PDB entry 9BWS | electron microscopy, 2.39 A resolution | chains U and A

[Chain U (and A)]
Molecule: Potassium channel subfamily K member 13
From: Homo sapiens
Notes: chain A of this document is another copy of the same molecule, construct and numbering; everything in this record applies to it too
Reference sequence: Q9HB14 (KCNKD_HUMAN); residues 1-350 here = UniProt positions 1-350
Amino-acid sequence (350 residues; row label = number of the first residue in the row):
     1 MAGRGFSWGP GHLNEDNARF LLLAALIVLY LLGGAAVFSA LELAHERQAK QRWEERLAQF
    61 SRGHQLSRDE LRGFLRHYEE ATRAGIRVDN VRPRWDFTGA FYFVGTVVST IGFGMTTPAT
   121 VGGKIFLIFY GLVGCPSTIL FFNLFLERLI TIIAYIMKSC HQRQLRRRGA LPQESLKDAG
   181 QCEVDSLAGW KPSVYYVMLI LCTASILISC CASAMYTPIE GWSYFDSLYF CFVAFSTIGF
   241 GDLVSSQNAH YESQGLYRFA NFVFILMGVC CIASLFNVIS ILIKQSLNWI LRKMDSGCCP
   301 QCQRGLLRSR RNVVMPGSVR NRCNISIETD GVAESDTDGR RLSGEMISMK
Unresolved in the structure: 1-13, 163-187, 296-350
Differences from the reference sequence: engineered mutation Gln-59 (Asn in Q9HB14), Gln-65 (Asn in Q9HB14), Pro-136 (Ser in Q9HB14), Ala-273 (Tyr in Q9HB14)
Ion coordination: K+ site 1: Thr-110, Thr-237 (shared with Thr-110(A), Thr-237(A) of chain A); K+ site 2: Thr-110, Ile-111, Thr-237, Ile-238 (shared with Thr-110(A), Ile-111(A), Thr-237(A), Ile-238(A) of chain A); K+ site 3: Ile-111, Gly-112, Ile-238, Gly-239 (shared with Ile-111(A), Gly-112(A), Ile-238(A), Gly-239(A) of chain A); K+ site 4: Gly-112, Phe-113, Gly-239, Phe-240 (shared with Gly-112(A), Phe-113(A), Gly-239(A), Phe-240(A) of chain A)
Ligand contacts:
  - linoleic acid (EIC), molecule 1: Ala-24, Ile-27, Val-28
  - linoleic acid (EIC), molecule 2: Arg-92, Tyr-102, Gly-105, Thr-106, Val-108, Ser-109, Thr-138, Phe-141, Ser-246, Arg-258, Asn-261, Phe-262, Ile-265, Leu-266

[How chain U and chain A interact]
Pairs across the interface - 161 pairs, chain U then chain A:
  Asp-16(U) / Glu-147(A)
  Asp-16(U) / Arg-148(A)  salt bridge
  Asn-17(U) / Arg-148(A)  hydrogen bond
  Phe-20(U) / Phe-141(A)  hydrophobic
  Phe-20(U) / Leu-144(A)  hydrophobic
  Phe-20(U) / Phe-145(A)
  Leu-23(U) / Phe-141(A)  hydrophobic
  Leu-23(U) / Leu-144(A)  hydrophobic
  Tyr-30(U) / Tyr-130(A)  hydrogen bond (backbone-side chain)
  Tyr-30(U) / Val-133(A)
  Leu-31(U) / Phe-101(A)  hydrophobic
  Leu-31(U) / Val-104(A)  hydrophobic
  Leu-31(U) / Tyr-130(A)
  Leu-32(U) / Phe-101(A)  hydrophobic
  Gly-34(U) / Tyr-130(A)
  Ala-35(U) / Ala-100(A)
  Ala-35(U) / Phe-101(A)
  Ala-36(U) / Phe-97(A)
  Val-37(U) / Phe-126(A)  hydrophobic
  Phe-38(U) / Phe-103(A)  hydrophobic
  Phe-38(U) / Val-104(A)  hydrophobic
  Phe-38(U) / Phe-126(A)  hydrophobic
  Ser-39(U) / Trp-95(A)
  Glu-42(U) / Trp-95(A)
  Glu-42(U) / Pro-118(A)
  Glu-42(U) / Ala-119(A)
  Glu-42(U) / Thr-120(A)
  Leu-43(U) / Arg-94(A)
  Leu-43(U) / Trp-95(A)
  His-45(U) / Ala-119(A)
  His-45(U) / Thr-120(A)
  Glu-46(U) / Arg-94(A)  hydrogen bond (side chain-backbone)
  Glu-46(U) / Trp-95(A)
  Ala-49(U) / Ala-84(A)  hydrophobic
  Lys-50(U) / Ala-84(A)
  Lys-50(U) / Ile-86(A)
  Trp-53(U) / Tyr-78(A)  hydrophobic
  Trp-53(U) / Ala-81(A)  hydrophobic
  Trp-53(U) / Ile-86(A)
  Arg-56(U) / His-77(A)
  Arg-56(U) / Glu-80(A)  salt bridge
  Phe-60(U) / Phe-74(A)  hydrophobic
  His-64(U) / Glu-70(A)  salt bridge
  Leu-66(U) / His-64(A)
  Glu-70(U) / His-64(A)  salt bridge
  Arg-72(U) / Val-88(A)  hydrogen bond (side chain-backbone)
  Phe-74(U) / Phe-60(A)  hydrophobic
  Leu-75(U) / Tyr-78(A)  hydrophobic
  Leu-75(U) / Val-88(A)  hydrophobic
  Arg-76(U) / Asp-89(A)  salt bridge
  His-77(U) / Arg-56(A)
  Tyr-78(U) / Trp-53(A)  hydrophobic
  Tyr-78(U) / Leu-75(A)  hydrophobic
  Tyr-78(U) / Tyr-78(A)  hydrophobic
  Tyr-78(U) / Glu-79(A)  hydrogen bond
  Glu-79(U) / Tyr-78(A)  hydrogen bond
  Glu-79(U) / Arg-87(A)
  Glu-79(U) / Val-88(A)
  Glu-80(U) / Arg-56(A)  salt bridge
  Ala-81(U) / Trp-53(A)  hydrophobic
  Ala-84(U) / Ala-49(A)  hydrophobic
  Ile-86(U) / Trp-53(A)
  Val-88(U) / Arg-72(A)  hydrogen bond (backbone-side chain)
  Val-88(U) / Glu-79(A)
  Asp-89(U) / Arg-76(A)  salt bridge
  Pro-93(U) / Glu-46(A)
  Arg-94(U) / Leu-43(A)
  Arg-94(U) / Glu-46(A)  hydrogen bond (backbone-side chain)
  Trp-95(U) / Phe-38(A)  hydrophobic
  Trp-95(U) / Ser-39(A)  hydrogen bond (backbone-side chain)
  Trp-95(U) / Glu-42(A)
  Trp-95(U) / Leu-43(A)
  Trp-95(U) / Glu-46(A)
  Asp-96(U) / Ser-39(A)  hydrogen bond (backbone-side chain)
  Phe-97(U) / Ala-36(A)
  Ala-100(U) / Ala-35(A)
  Phe-101(U) / Leu-31(A)  hydrophobic
  Phe-101(U) / Leu-32(A)  hydrophobic
  Phe-101(U) / Ala-35(A)
  Phe-103(U) / Phe-38(A)  hydrophobic
  Phe-103(U) / Phe-240(A)  hydrophobic
  Val-104(U) / Leu-31(A)  hydrophobic
  Val-104(U) / Phe-38(A)  hydrophobic
  Val-107(U) / Ile-238(A)
  Val-107(U) / Phe-240(A)  hydrophobic
  Thr-110(U) / Ser-236(A)
  Thr-110(U) / Thr-237(A)
  Thr-110(U) / Ile-238(A)
  Ile-111(U) / Ile-238(A)
  Gly-112(U) / Ile-238(A)
  Gly-112(U) / Gly-239(A)
  Gly-112(U) / Phe-240(A)
  Phe-113(U) / Phe-240(A)
  Gly-114(U) / Phe-240(A)
  Thr-117(U) / Phe-240(A)
  Thr-117(U) / Asp-242(A)
  Pro-118(U) / Tyr-229(A)
  Ala-119(U) / Glu-42(A)
  Ala-119(U) / His-45(A)
  Thr-120(U) / Glu-42(A)  hydrogen bond
  Thr-120(U) / His-45(A)
  Gly-123(U) / Glu-42(A)
  Lys-124(U) / Phe-225(A)
  Lys-124(U) / Asp-226(A)  salt bridge
  Lys-124(U) / Tyr-229(A)
  Ile-125(U) / Phe-225(A)  hydrophobic
  Phe-126(U) / Val-37(A)  hydrophobic
  Phe-126(U) / Phe-38(A)  hydrophobic
  Leu-127(U) / Tyr-229(A)  hydrophobic
  Ile-128(U) / Phe-232(A)
  Tyr-130(U) / Tyr-30(A)  hydrogen bond (side chain-backbone)
  Tyr-130(U) / Leu-31(A)
  Tyr-130(U) / Gly-34(A)
  Val-133(U) / Tyr-30(A)
  Cys-135(U) / Phe-276(A)  hydrophobic
  Pro-136(U) / Phe-276(A)
  Pro-136(U) / Ile-279(A)  hydrophobic
  Pro-136(U) / Ser-280(A)
  Ser-137(U) / Ile-283(A)
  Leu-140(U) / Ser-280(A)
  Leu-140(U) / Ile-283(A)  hydrophobic
  Leu-140(U) / Lys-284(A)
  Phe-141(U) / Phe-20(A)  hydrophobic
  Phe-141(U) / Leu-23(A)  hydrophobic
  Leu-144(U) / Phe-20(A)  hydrophobic
  Leu-144(U) / Leu-23(A)  hydrophobic
  Leu-144(U) / Lys-284(A)
  Phe-145(U) / Phe-20(A)
  Glu-147(U) / Asp-16(A)
  Arg-148(U) / Asp-16(A)  salt bridge
  Arg-148(U) / Asn-17(A)  hydrogen bond
  Phe-225(U) / Lys-124(A)
  Phe-225(U) / Ile-125(A)  hydrophobic
  Asp-226(U) / Lys-124(A)  salt bridge
  Tyr-229(U) / Pro-118(A)
  Tyr-229(U) / Lys-124(A)
  Tyr-229(U) / Leu-127(A)  hydrophobic
  Phe-232(U) / Ile-128(A)
  Phe-232(U) / Leu-132(A)
  Ser-236(U) / Thr-110(A)
  Thr-237(U) / Thr-110(A)
  Ile-238(U) / Thr-110(A)
  Ile-238(U) / Ile-111(A)
  Ile-238(U) / Gly-112(A)
  Gly-239(U) / Gly-112(A)
  Phe-240(U) / Phe-103(A)  hydrophobic
  Phe-240(U) / Val-107(A)  hydrophobic
  Phe-240(U) / Gly-112(A)
  Phe-240(U) / Phe-113(A)
  Phe-240(U) / Gly-114(A)
  Phe-240(U) / Thr-117(A)
  Asp-242(U) / Thr-117(A)
  Phe-276(U) / Cys-135(A)  hydrophobic
  Phe-276(U) / Pro-136(A)
  Ile-279(U) / Pro-136(A)  hydrophobic
  Ser-280(U) / Pro-136(A)
  Ser-280(U) / Leu-140(A)
  Ile-283(U) / Ser-137(A)
  Ile-283(U) / Leu-140(A)  hydrophobic
  Lys-284(U) / Leu-140(A)
  Lys-284(U) / Leu-144(A)
Also at the interface, not in a pair above, chain U (105 interface residues in all): Arg-19, Ala-24, Ile-27, Leu-41, Leu-57, Leu-71, Gly-105, Val-108, Val-121, Gly-122, Gly-131, Leu-132, Gly-134, Ile-139, Leu-275, Leu-287
Also at the interface, not in a pair above, chain A (107 interface residues in all): Arg-19, Ala-24, Ile-27, Leu-41, Lys-50, Leu-57, Leu-66, Leu-71, Gly-85, Pro-93, Asp-96, Gly-105, Val-108, Val-121, Gly-122, Gly-123, Gly-131, Gly-134, Ile-139, Leu-275, Leu-287

[Overview]
The interface between chain U and chain A involves 105 residues on one side and 107 on the other; the contacts
include 13 hydrogen bonds and 10 salt bridges. Among the polar pairs are Asp-16(U)/Arg-148(A),
Arg-56(U)/Glu-80(A) and His-64(U)/Glu-70(A). Ligands of chain U: linoleic acid.
Chain U and chain A are both Potassium channel subfamily K member 13 (Homo sapiens); the structure, Structure
of human k2P13.1 (THIK-1) S136P Y273A in lipid nanodisc, was determined by electron microscopy together with
9BSN, 9BYI, 9C07 and 9C09 from the same study.
